Entry 2NUN (X-ray diffraction, 2.40 A resolution); this record covers chain A.

Chain A:
Molecule: Avirulence B protein
Organism: Pseudomonas syringae pv. glycinea
UniProtKB: P13835 (AVRB_PSESG); residue numbers follow UniProt; this construct covers 1-321
Amino-acid sequence (323 residues; row label = number of the first residue in the row; numbers below 1 keep their minus sign (Gly-1 is residue -1)):
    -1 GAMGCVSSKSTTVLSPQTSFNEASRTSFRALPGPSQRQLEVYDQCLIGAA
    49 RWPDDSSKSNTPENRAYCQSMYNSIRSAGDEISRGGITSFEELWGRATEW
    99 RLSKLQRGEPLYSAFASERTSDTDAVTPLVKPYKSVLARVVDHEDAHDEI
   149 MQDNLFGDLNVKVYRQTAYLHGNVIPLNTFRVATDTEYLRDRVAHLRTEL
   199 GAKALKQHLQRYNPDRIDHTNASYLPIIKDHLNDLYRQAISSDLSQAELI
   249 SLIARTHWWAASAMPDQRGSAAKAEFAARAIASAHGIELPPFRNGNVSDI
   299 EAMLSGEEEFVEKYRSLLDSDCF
Not modelled in the structure: -1 to 15, 54-56, 320-321
Sequence notes: cloning artifact (-1 to 0)
Ligand contacts: ADP (adenosine-5'-diphosphate): Gly46, Ala47, Ala48, Asn62, Tyr65, Cys66, Arg99, Phe113, Tyr131, Arg266, Gly267, Ser268, Ala269, Ala270, Glu273
Reported in the primary citation:
  - binding site for ADP: Gly46, Asn62, Tyr65, Arg99, Phe113, Tyr131, Arg266, Ala269, Asp297
  - conformationally variable residues (order/disorder transition): Thr16 to Arg27
  - contacts within the chain: Arg99-Phe113, Phe113-Arg266
  - mutagenesis - V128A, T182A, D213A: unchanged binding to RIN4
  - mutagenesis - D213A: unchanged signaling
  - mutagenesis - V128A, T182A: unchanged signaling in response to RPM1
  - mutagenesis - T125A: abolished signaling in response to RPM1
  - mutagenesis - H217A: decreased signaling in response to RPM1
  - mutagenesis - Q208A/R209A/Y210A: decreased signaling
  - specificity-determining residues: Gln208, Arg209, Tyr210 (by similarity / conservation)
  - mutagenesis - T125A: decreased signaling in response to RPM1 function

Overview:
Chain A binds ADP. From the paper: a binding site for ADP at Gly46, Asn62 and Tyr65 among others; T125A
abolishes signaling in response to RPM1; 6 substitutions were tested in all.
Chain A is Avirulence B protein (Pseudomonas syringae pv. glycinea); the structure, The structure of the type
III effector AvrB complexed with ADP, was determined by X-ray diffraction together with 2NUD from the same
study.
